Entry 8C5R (electron microscopy, 3.70 A resolution); this record covers chains A and C of the 3 polymer chains in the assembly.

== Chain A (and C) ==
Name: Spike glycoprotein
Notes: chain C of this document is another copy of the same molecule, construct and numbering; everything in this record applies to it too
UniProt: A0A6M4AIH4 (A0A6M4AIH4_SARS2); aligned to UniProt positions 14-1147 over residues 14-1147
Sequence (1060 residues; each row starts with the number of its first residue; note: 74 numbers in that range are skipped by the numbering (no residue carries them; nothing is unmodelled there)):
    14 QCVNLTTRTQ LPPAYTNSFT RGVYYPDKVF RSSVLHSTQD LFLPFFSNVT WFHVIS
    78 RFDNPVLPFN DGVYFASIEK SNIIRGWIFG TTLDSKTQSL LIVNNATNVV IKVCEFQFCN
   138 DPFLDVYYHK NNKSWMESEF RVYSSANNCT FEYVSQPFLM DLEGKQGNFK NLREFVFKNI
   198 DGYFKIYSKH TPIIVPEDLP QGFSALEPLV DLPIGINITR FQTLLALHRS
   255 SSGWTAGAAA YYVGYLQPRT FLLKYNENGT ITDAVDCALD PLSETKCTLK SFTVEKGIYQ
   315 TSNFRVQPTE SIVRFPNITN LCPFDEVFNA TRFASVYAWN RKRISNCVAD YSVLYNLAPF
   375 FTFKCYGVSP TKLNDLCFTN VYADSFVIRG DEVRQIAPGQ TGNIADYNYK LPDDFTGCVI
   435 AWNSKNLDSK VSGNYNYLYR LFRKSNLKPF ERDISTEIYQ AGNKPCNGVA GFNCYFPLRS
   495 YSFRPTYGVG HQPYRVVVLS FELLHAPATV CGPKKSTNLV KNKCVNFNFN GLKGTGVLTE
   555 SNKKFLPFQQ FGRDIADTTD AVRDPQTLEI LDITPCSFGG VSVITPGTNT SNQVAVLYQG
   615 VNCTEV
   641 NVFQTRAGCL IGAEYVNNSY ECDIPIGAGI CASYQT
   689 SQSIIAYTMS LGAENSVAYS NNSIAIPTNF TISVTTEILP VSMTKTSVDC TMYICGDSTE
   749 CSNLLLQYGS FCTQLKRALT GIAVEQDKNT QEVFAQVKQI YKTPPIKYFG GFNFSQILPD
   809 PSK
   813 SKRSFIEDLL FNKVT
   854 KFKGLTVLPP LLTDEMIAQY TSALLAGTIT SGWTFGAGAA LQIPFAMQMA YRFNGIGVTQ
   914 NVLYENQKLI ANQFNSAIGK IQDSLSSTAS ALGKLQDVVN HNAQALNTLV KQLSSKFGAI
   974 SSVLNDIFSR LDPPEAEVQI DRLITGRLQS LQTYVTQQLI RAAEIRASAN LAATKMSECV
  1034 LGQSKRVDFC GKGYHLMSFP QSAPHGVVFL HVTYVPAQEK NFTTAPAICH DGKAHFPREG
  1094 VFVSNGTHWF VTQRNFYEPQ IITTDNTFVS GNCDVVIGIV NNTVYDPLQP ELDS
Disulfide bonds: Cys131-Cys166, Cys336-Cys361, Cys379-Cys432, Cys391-Cys525, Cys480-Cys488, Cys538-Cys590, Cys617-Cys649, Cys662-Cys671, Cys738-Cys760, Cys743-Cys749, Cys1032-Cys1043, Cys1082-Cys1126
Differences from the reference sequence: conflict Val67 (Ala in A0A6M4AIH4), Ser69 (Lys77 in A0A6M4AIH4), Asp142 (Gly in A0A6M4AIH4), 29 further conflict positions vs the reference (A0A6M4AIH4) not listed

== How chain A and chain C interact ==
Contacting residue pairs - 145 pairs, chain A then chain C:
  Gln314(A) - Thr768(C)  hydrogen bond
  Asn317(A) - Asp737(C)
  Asn317(A) - Lys764(C)
  Arg319(A) - Asp737(C)  salt bridge
  Arg319(A) - Thr739(C)  hydrogen bond
  Arg319(A) - Met740(C)
  Arg357(A) - Asn165(C)  hydrogen bond
  Arg357(A) - Thr167(C)
  Ser359(A) - Thr167(C)  hydrogen bond (side chain-backbone)
  Asn360(A) - Phe168(C)
  Asn360(A) - Pro230(C)
  Pro521(A) - Asp198(C)
  Pro521(A) - Tyr200(C)  hydrophobic
  Thr523(A) - Pro230(C)
  Thr549(A) - Asp745(C)  hydrogen bond
  Lys558(A) - Phe43(C)
  Lys558(A) - Asn282(C)
  Phe559(A) - Phe43(C)  hydrophobic
  Leu560(A) - Tyr38(C)  hydrophobic
  Leu560(A) - Gly283(C)
  Leu560(A) - Thr284(C)
  Phe562(A) - Tyr38(C)  hydrophobic
  Phe562(A) - Asp40(C)
  Phe562(A) - Lys41(C)
  Phe562(A) - Pro225(C)  hydrophobic
  Gln563(A) - Lys41(C)  hydrogen bond (backbone-backbone)
  Gln563(A) - Val42(C)  hydrogen bond (side chain-backbone)
  Gln563(A) - Phe43(C)  hydrogen bond (side chain-backbone)
  Gln563(A) - Arg44(C)
  Gln564(A) - Lys41(C)  hydrogen bond (backbone-backbone)
  Phe565(A) - Lys41(C)
  Phe565(A) - Val42(C)
  Phe565(A) - Phe43(C)  hydrogen bond (backbone-backbone)
  Gly566(A) - Val42(C)
  Gly566(A) - Phe43(C)
  Ile569(A) - Asn960(C)
  Ile569(A) - Lys964(C)
  Ala570(A) - Asn960(C)
  Ala570(A) - Val963(C)  hydrophobic
  Ala570(A) - Lys964(C)  hydrogen bond (backbone-backbone)
  Asp571(A) - Ser967(C)
  Thr572(A) - Phe855(C)
  Thr572(A) - Lys856(C)  hydrogen bond
  Thr572(A) - Val963(C)
  Thr573(A) - Phe855(C)
  Asp574(A) - Phe855(C)
  Ile587(A) - Phe855(C)
  Pro589(A) - Phe855(C)
  Phe592(A) - Met740(C)  hydrophobic
  Phe592(A) - Gly857(C)
  Phe592(A) - Leu858(C)
  Phe592(A) - Thr859(C)
  Gln613(A) - Leu861(C)
  Arg646(A) - Pro862(C)
  Arg646(A) - Thr866(C)
  Arg646(A) - Glu868(C)  salt bridge
  Ala647(A) - Pro862(C)  hydrophobic
  Pro665(A) - Leu864(C)  hydrophobic
  Gly667(A) - Leu864(C)
  Ala668(A) - Pro862(C)  hydrophobic
  Ala668(A) - Pro863(C)  hydrogen bond (backbone-backbone)
  Ala668(A) - Leu864(C)  hydrogen bond (backbone-backbone)
  Ala668(A) - Thr866(C)
  Gly669(A) - Pro863(C)
  Gly669(A) - Leu864(C)  hydrogen bond (backbone-backbone)
  Gly669(A) - Leu865(C)
  Gly669(A) - Met869(C)
  Ile670(A) - Leu864(C)
  Thr696(A) - Met869(C)
  Met697(A) - Leu864(C)  hydrophobic
  Met697(A) - Leu865(C)  hydrophobic
  Leu699(A) - Val785(C)
  Leu699(A) - Leu865(C)  hydrophobic
  Leu699(A) - Met869(C)
  Leu699(A) - Tyr873(C)
  Gly700(A) - Lys786(C)
  Gly700(A) - Gln787(C)
  Gly700(A) - Ile788(C)
  Ala701(A) - Lys786(C)  hydrogen bond (backbone-backbone)
  Ala701(A) - Gln787(C)
  Ala701(A) - Ile788(C)  hydrogen bond (backbone-backbone)
  Glu702(A) - Ile788(C)
  Glu702(A) - Lys790(C)  salt bridge
  Asn703(A) - Gln787(C)  hydrogen bond
  Asn703(A) - Ile788(C)  hydrogen bond (backbone-backbone)
  Asn703(A) - Tyr789(C)
  Asn703(A) - Lys790(C)
  Val705(A) - Tyr789(C)  hydrophobic
  Val705(A) - Ala893(C)  hydrophobic
  Val705(A) - Gln895(C)
  Ala706(A) - Gln895(C)
  Tyr707(A) - Phe797(C)  hydrophobic
  Tyr707(A) - Ile882(C)
  Tyr707(A) - Thr883(C)
  Tyr707(A) - Gln895(C)
  Tyr707(A) - Ile896(C)
  Tyr707(A) - Pro897(C)
  Tyr707(A) - Phe898(C)  hydrogen bond (side chain-backbone)
  Ser708(A) - Pro897(C)
  Asn709(A) - Pro897(C)
  Asn709(A) - Met900(C)
  Asn710(A) - Pro897(C)
  Ser711(A) - Gln895(C)
  Ser711(A) - Ile896(C)
  Ser711(A) - Pro897(C)
  Ile712(A) - Gln895(C)
  Ala713(A) - Leu894(C)  hydrophobic
  Ala713(A) - Gln895(C)
  Thr961(A) - Gln762(C)
  Gln965(A) - Ser758(C)  hydrogen bond
  Gln965(A) - Phe759(C)
  Ser968(A) - Gln755(C)
  Phe970(A) - Gln755(C)
  Pro987(A) - Asp427(C)
  Glu990(A) - Asp427(C)
  Glu1017(A) - Arg1019(C)  salt bridge
  Arg1039(A) - Arg1039(C)
  Tyr1047(A) - Trp886(C)
  Glu1072(A) - Ala893(C)
  Glu1072(A) - Leu894(C)
  Asn1074(A) - Gln895(C)  hydrogen bond
  Thr1077(A) - Met900(C)
  Ala1078(A) - Met900(C)  hydrophobic
  Pro1079(A) - Met900(C)
  Pro1079(A) - Tyr917(C)  hydrophobic
  Phe1089(A) - Asn914(C)
  Phe1089(A) - Tyr917(C)  hydrophobic
  Pro1090(A) - Gln913(C)  hydrogen bond (backbone-side chain)
  Gly1093(A) - Tyr904(C)  hydrogen bond (backbone-side chain)
  Val1094(A) - Tyr904(C)
  Arg1107(A) - Trp886(C)
  Arg1107(A) - Gln901(C)
  Arg1107(A) - Tyr904(C)
  Ser1123(A) - Asn914(C)  hydrogen bond
  Ser1123(A) - Glu918(C)
  Ser1123(A) - Glu1111(C)  hydrogen bond
  Gly1124(A) - Glu918(C)
  Val1128(A) - Tyr917(C)
  Val1128(A) - Glu918(C)
  Val1129(A) - Tyr917(C)  hydrophobic
  Ile1130(A) - Tyr917(C)  hydrogen bond (backbone-backbone)
  Ile1130(A) - Gln920(C)
  Leu1141(A) - Leu1141(C)  hydrophobic
  Leu1145(A) - Glu1144(C)
  Leu1145(A) - Leu1145(C)  hydrophobic
Also at the interface, not in a pair above, chain A (94 interface residues in all): Lys547, Lys557, Arg567, Asp568, Thr588, Ile666, Cys671, Ser698, Gly999, Gln1002, Gln1010, Lys1038, Val1040, Asp1041, Gly1046, Arg1091, Phe1121, Asp1139
Also at the interface, not in a pair above, chain C (98 interface residues in all): Cys166, Gly199, Glu224, Gly232, Tyr279, Gly413, Tyr756, Gly757, Tyr796, Gln872, Ala890, Ala892, Ala899, Lys921, Leu966, Ser982, Gln1005, Leu1012, Thr1027, Ser1030, Glu1031, Lys1038, Arg1091

== Summary ==
94 residues of chain A and 98 residues of chain C are in contact, with 27 hydrogen bonds and 4 salt bridges.
Polar pairs include Arg319(A)-Asp737(C), Arg646(A)-Glu868(C) and Glu702(A)-Lys790(C).
Chain A and chain C are both Spike glycoprotein; the structure, Omicron B.1.1.529 2 RBD up conformation, was
determined by electron microscopy (same publication as 9FJK).
